7JZV - chains N and Y of the 12 polymer chains in the assembly; structure by electron microscopy, 3.90 A resolution.

# Chain N
Protein: Histone H2A type 2-A
Organism: Homo sapiens
UniProt: Q6FI13 (H2A2A_HUMAN); residues 1-129 here correspond to UniProt positions 2-130 (UniProt number = residue number + 1)
Sequence (133 residues; each row starts with the number of its first residue; numbers below 1 keep their minus sign (Gly-3 is residue -3)):
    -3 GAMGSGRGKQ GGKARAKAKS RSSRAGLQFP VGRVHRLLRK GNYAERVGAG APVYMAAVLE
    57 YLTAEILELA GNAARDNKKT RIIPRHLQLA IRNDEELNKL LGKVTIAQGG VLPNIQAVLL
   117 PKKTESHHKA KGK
Disordered / not traced: -3 to 14, 119-129
Differences from the reference sequence: expression tag (-3 to 0)

# Chain Y
Molecule: Widom 601 153-bp
Organism: synthetic construct
Sequence (153 nucleotides; each row starts with the number of its first residue; numbers below 1 keep their minus sign (DA-6 is residue -6)):
    -6 ATCCTGGAGA ATCCCGGTGC CGAGGCCGCT CAATTGGTCG TAGACAGCTC TAGCACCGCT
    54 TAAACGCACG TACGCGCTGT CCCCCGCGTT TTAACCGCCA AGGGGATTAC TCCCTAGTCT
   114 CCAGGCACGT GTCAGATATA TACATCCTGT GAT
Disordered / not traced: -6 to 0, 140-146

# How chain N and chain Y interact
Contacting residue pairs - 13 pairs, chain N then chain Y:
  Arg29(N) with DG118(Y), phosphate contact; DC119(Y), salt bridge to the phosphate
  Arg42(N) with DT108(Y), hydrogen bond to the sugar; DA109(Y), phosphate contact
  Val43(N) with DT108(Y), sugar contact; DA109(Y), hydrogen bond to the phosphate
  Gly44(N) with DT108(Y), phosphate contact
  Ala45(N) with DT108(Y), hydrogen bond to the phosphate
  Lys75(N) with DG128(Y), phosphate contact; DA129(Y), phosphate contact
  Thr76(N) with DA127(Y), phosphate contact; DG128(Y), hydrogen bond to the phosphate
  Arg77(N) with DG128(Y), hydrogen bond to the phosphate
Interface residues without a listed pair, chain N (11 interface residues in all): His31, Glu41, Gly46
Interface residues without a listed pair, chain Y (8 interface residues in all): DC107

# Summary
11 residues of chain N and 8 residues of chain Y are in contact, with 5 hydrogen bonds and 1 salt bridge.
Polar contacts include Arg42(N)-DT108(Y), Val43(N)-DA109(Y) and Ala45(N)-DT108(Y).
Here chain N is Histone H2A type 2-A (Homo sapiens) and chain Y is Widom 601 153-bp (synthetic construct).
Entry 7JZV (Cryo-EM structure of the BRCA1-UbcH5c/BARD1 E3-E2 module bound to a nucleosome) was determined by
electron microscopy.
